1L2O - chains B and C of the 3 polymer chains in the assembly; structure by X-ray diffraction, 2.80 A resolution.

Chain B:
Protein: Myosin regulatory light chain
Organism: Argopecten irradians
UniProt: P13543 (MLR_AEQIR); residues 1-156 here = UniProt positions 1-156
Amino-acid sequence (156 residues; numbered 1 to 156; the number before each row is that of its first residue):
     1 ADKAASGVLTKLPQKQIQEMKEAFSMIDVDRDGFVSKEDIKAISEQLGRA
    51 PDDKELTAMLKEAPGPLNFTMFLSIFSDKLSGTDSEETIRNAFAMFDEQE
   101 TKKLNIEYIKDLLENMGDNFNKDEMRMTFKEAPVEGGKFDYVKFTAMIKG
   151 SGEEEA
Not modelled in the structure: 1-12, 155-156
Ion coordination: Mg2+: D28, D30, R31, D32, F34, D39

Chain C:
Protein: Myosin essential light chain
Organism: Argopecten irradians
UniProt: P07291 (MLE_AEQIR); numbering as in UniProt (aligned over 1-156)
Amino-acid sequence (156 residues; numbered 1 to 156; the number before each row is that of its first residue):
     1 PKLSQDEIDDLKDVFELFDFWDGRDGAVDAFKLGDVCRCLGINPRNEDVF
    51 AVGGTHKMGEKSLPFEEFLPAYEGLMDCEQGTFADYMEAFKTFDREGQGF
   101 ISGAELRHVLTALGERLSDEDVDEIIKLTDLQEDLEGNVKYEDFVKKVMA
   151 GPYPDK
Not modelled in the structure: 1, 155-156
Ion coordination: Ca2+: D19, D22, G23, D25, A27

How chain B and chain C interact:
Residue-residue contacts (8; chain B residue first):
  N115(B) - W21(C)
  N115(B) - D22(C)
  M116(B) - F20(C)
  M116(B) - W21(C)
  G117(B) - F20(C)
  G117(B) - G23(C)
  G117(B) - R24(C)  hydrogen bond (backbone-backbone)
  D118(B) - R24(C)  salt bridge
Other interface residues (no listed pair), chain B (6 interface residues in all): F96, L112

Summary:
Chain B and chain C form an interface of 6 and 5 residues respectively; the contacts include 1 hydrogen bond
and 1 salt bridge. Polar pairs include D118(B)-R24(C) and G117(B)-R24(C). The Mg2+ site is built by D28(B),
D30(B), R31(B), D32(B), F34(B) and D39(B).
Chain B is Myosin regulatory light chain and chain C is Myosin essential light chain, both from Argopecten
irradians; the structure, SCALLOP MYOSIN S1-ADP-p-PDM IN THE ACTIN-DETACHED CONFORMATION, was determined by
X-ray diffraction (same publication as 1KQM, 1KWO, 1KK7 and 1KK8).
